Entry 3JXB (X-ray diffraction, 1.67 A resolution); this record covers chains C and D of the 4 polymer chains in the assembly.

[Chain C (and D)]
Name: Repressor protein C2
From: Enterobacteria phage P22
Notes: fragment: N-terminal domain:; chain D of this document is another copy of the same molecule, construct and numbering; everything in this record applies to it too
Reference sequence: P69202 (RPC2_BPP22); residue numbers follow UniProt; this construct covers 2-68
Chain sequence (67 residues; row label = number of the first residue in the row):
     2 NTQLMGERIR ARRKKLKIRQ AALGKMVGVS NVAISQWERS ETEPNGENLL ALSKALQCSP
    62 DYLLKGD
Swiss-Prot annotation at these positions:
  - DNA-binding region: Q21 to R40 (H-T-H motif)
Reported in the primary citation:
  - binding site for the 20-nt DNA strand: V33
  - specificity-determining residues: V33, E44
  - binding site for the 20-nt DNA strand: V33, W38, E44, N46, N49

[Interface between chain C and chain D]
Residue-residue contacts - 21 pairs, chain C then chain D:
  P45(C) with G47(D), hydrogen bond (backbone-backbone)
  N46(C) with N46(D); G47(D)
  G47(C) with P45(D), hydrogen bond (backbone-backbone); N46(D); G47(D); L50(D)
  E48(C) with L65(D)
  L50(C) with G47(D); L51(D), hydrophobic
  L51(C) with L50(D), hydrophobic; L51(D), hydrophobic; P61(D), hydrophobic; D62(D); L65(D), hydrophobic
  K55(C) with D62(D), salt bridge
  P61(C) with L51(D), hydrophobic
  D62(C) with L51(D); K55(D), salt bridge
  L65(C) with E48(D); L51(D), hydrophobic
Also at the interface, not in a pair above, chain C (11 interface residues in all): E44

[Overview]
The interface between chain C and chain D involves 11 residues on one side and 10 on the other; the contacts
include 2 hydrogen bonds and 2 salt bridges. Polar pairs include K55(C)-D62(D) and P45(C)-G47(D). From the
paper: a binding site for the 20-nt DNA strand at V33(C), W38(C) and E44(C) among others; specificity
determinants V33(C) and E44(C).
Both chains are Repressor protein C2 (Enterobacteria phage P22). Entry 3JXB (Crystal structure of the P22 c2
repressor protein in complex with synthetic operator 9C) was determined by X-ray diffraction together with
3JXC and 3JXD from the same study.
